PDB entry 4CE4 | electron microscopy, 4.90 A resolution (low resolution: residue-level contacts below are approximate; hydrogen-bond / salt-bridge calls are withheld) | chains A and P of the 38 polymer chains in the assembly

[Chain A]
Molecule: 16S Ribosomal RNA
From: Sus scrofa domestica
Sequence (1570 nucleotides; numbered 1 to 1569 plus 1 insertion-coded residue; the number before each row is that of its first residue):
     1 ACCAAAGCUA GCUCAACAUN NNN
    28 NNNNNNN
    38 NNNNNNN
    24 NNNN
    35 NNN
    45 AAAUAAAAUA AAACAUUCAC CUAACAUUAA AGUAUAGGAG AUAGAAAUUU UUAUCCUGAC
   105 GCUAUAGAGA UAGUACCGUA AGG
  127A G
   128 AAAGAUGAAA GAAUAAAAUA AAAGUAAAAA AAAGCAAAGA UUACCCCUUC UACCUUUUGC
   188 AUAAUGGUUU AACCAGAAAA AAUCUAACAA AGAGAACUUU AGCUAGAUAC CCCGAAACCA
   248 GACGAGCUAC CCAUGAGCAG UUUAAAAGAA CCAACUCAUC UAUGUGGCAA AAUAGUGAGA
   308 AGACUUGUAG GUAGAGGUGA AAAGCCUAAC GAGCCUGGUG AUAGCUGGUU GUCCGAGAAA
   368 GAAUUUUAGU UCAACCUUAA AAAUACCCCA AAAACCCUAA AUUCCAAUGU AUUUUUAAGA
   428 GAUAGUCUAA AAAGGUACAG CUUUUUAGAA ACGGAUACAA CCUUGACUAG AGAGUAAAUC
   488 UUAAUACUAC CAUAGUAGGC CUAAAAGCAG CCAUCAAUUG AGAAAGCGUU AAAGCUCAAC
   548 AAAUUCACCA ACAUAAUCCC AAAAACUAAU AACAAACUCC UAGCCCAAUA CCGGACUAAU
   608 CUAUUGAAAC AUAGAAGCAA UAAUGUUAAU AUGAGUAACA AGAAGCCUUU CUCCUCGCAC
   668 ACGCUUACAU CAGUAACUAA UAAUAUACUG AUAAUUAACA ACCAAUAAAC CAAAACAACA
   728 CUAAAACGUU UAUUAAUUAC AUUGUUAACC CAACACAGGA GUGCACCAAG GAAAGAUUAA
   788 AAGAAGUAAA AGGAACUCGG CAAACACAAA CCCCGCCUGU UUACCAAAAA CAUCACCUCU
   848 AGCAUUACUA GUAUUAGAGG CAAUGCCUGC CCAGUGACAC CAGUUUAACG GCCGCGGUAU
   908 UCUGACCGUG CAAAGGUAGC AUAAUCACUU GUUCUCCAAA UAAGGACUUG UAUGAAUGGC
   968 CACACGAGGG UUUUACUGUC UCUUACUUCC AAUCAGUGAA AUUAACCUUC CCGUGAAGAG
  1028 GCGGGAAUAA AAAAAUAAGA CGAGAAGACC CUAUGGAGCU UUAAUUAACU AUUCCAAAAG
  1088 UUAAACAACU CAACCACAAA GGGAUAAAAC AUAACUUAAC AUGGACUAGC AAUUUCGGUU
  1148 GGGGUGACCU CGGAGUACAA AAAACCCUCC GAGUGAUUUU AAUCUAGACA AACCAGUCAA
  1208 AAUAACCAUA ACAUCACUUA UUGAUCCAAA AUUUUGAUCA ACGGAACAAG UUACCCUAGG
  1268 GAUAACAGCG CAAUCCUGUU CUAGAGUUCC UAUCGACAAU AGGGUUUACG ACCUCGAUGU
  1328 UGGAUCAGGA CACCCAAAUG GUGCAGCCGC UAUUAAAGGU UCGUUUGUUC AACGAUUAAA
  1388 GUCCUACGUG AUCUGAGUUC AGACCGGAGC AAUCCAGGUC GGUUUCUAUC UAUUAUAAAU
  1448 UUCUCCCAGU ACGAAAGGAC AAGAGAAAUG GGACCAACCU CACAAACGCG UCUCAGAGAU
  1508 AAUUAAUGAU UUAAUCUUAA CCUAAUUAAC UCAUAAUAAA UCCAGCCCUA GAACAGGGCA
  1568 CA
Not modelled in the structure: 20-23, 28-34, 38-44, 401-407, 495-557, 573-577, 1092-1120, 1215-1218
Construct notes: insertion (127A)

[Chain P]
Name: MRPL15
From: Sus scrofa domestica
UniProt: F1RSH0 (F1RSH0_PIG); residues 22-296 here = UniProt positions 22-296
Sequence (288 residues; numbered 9 to 296; the number before each row is that of its first residue; X marks 13 residues of unknown identity (built as UNK)):
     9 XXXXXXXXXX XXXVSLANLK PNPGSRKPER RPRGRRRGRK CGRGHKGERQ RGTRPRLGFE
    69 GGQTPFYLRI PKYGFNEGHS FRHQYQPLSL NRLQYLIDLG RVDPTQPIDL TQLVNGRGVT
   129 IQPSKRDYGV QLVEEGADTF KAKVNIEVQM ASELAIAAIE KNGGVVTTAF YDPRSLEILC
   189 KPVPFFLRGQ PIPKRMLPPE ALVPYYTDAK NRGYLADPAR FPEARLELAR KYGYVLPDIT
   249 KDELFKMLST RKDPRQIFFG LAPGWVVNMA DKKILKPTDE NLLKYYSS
Not modelled in the structure: 178-296

[Chain A / chain P interface]
Pairs across the interface - 125 pairs, chain A then chain P:
  A55(A) - Arg64(P)
  A56(A) - Glu56(P)
  A56(A) - Arg64(P)
  A56(A) - Phe67(P)
  A75(A) - Ser132(P)
  A78(A) - Asn84(P)
  A78(A) - Ser88(P)
  U79(A) - Ser88(P)
  G84(A) - Tyr75(P)
  G84(A) - Leu76(P)
  A85(A) - Arg64(P)
  A85(A) - Tyr75(P)
  A90(A) - Arg134(P)
  A91(A) - Arg134(P)
  U182(A) - Arg47(P)
  U183(A) - Arg47(P)
  U183(A) - Lys48(P)
  U183(A) - Lys54(P)
  U184(A) - Lys54(P)
  G203(A) - Pro40(P)
  G203(A) - Arg41(P)
  G203(A) - Lys48(P)
  G203(A) - Cys49(P)
  G203(A) - Arg51(P)
  G203(A) - Gln58(P)
  C211(A) - Gly32(P)
  U212(A) - Asn30(P)
  U212(A) - Pro31(P)
  U212(A) - Gly32(P)
  U212(A) - Ser33(P)
  A213(A) - Asn30(P)
  C224(A) - Ile129(P)
  C224(A) - Pro131(P)
  U225(A) - Ile129(P)
  U226(A) - Thr128(P)
  G233(A) - Ser33(P)
  G233(A) - Arg34(P)
  A234(A) - Arg34(P)
  A234(A) - Lys35(P)
  U235(A) - Lys35(P)
  U235(A) - Glu37(P)
  A236(A) - Glu37(P)
  A236(A) - Arg38(P)
  C237(A) - Arg38(P)
  C237(A) - Cys49(P)
  C237(A) - Arg51(P)
  C237(A) - Arg62(P)
  C238(A) - Arg51(P)
  C238(A) - Gln58(P)
  A350(A) - Thr61(P)
  G351(A) - Glu56(P)
  G351(A) - Arg59(P)
  G351(A) - Thr61(P)
  C352(A) - Gly55(P)
  C352(A) - Arg59(P)
  U353(A) - Lys54(P)
  U353(A) - Arg59(P)
  G354(A) - Arg59(P)
  G355(A) - Gln58(P)
  U356(A) - Arg47(P)
  U356(A) - Lys48(P)
  U356(A) - Gln58(P)
  U357(A) - Arg41(P)
  U357(A) - Arg43(P)
  U357(A) - Arg47(P)
  G358(A) - Arg41(P)
  G358(A) - Arg43(P)
  U359(A) - Arg43(P)
  C360(A) - Arg44(P)
  A370(A) - Gln71(P)
  U371(A) - Gly69(P)
  U371(A) - Gly70(P)
  U371(A) - Gln71(P)
  G376(A) - Glu56(P)
  G376(A) - Gly69(P)
  U377(A) - Gly55(P)
  U377(A) - Glu56(P)
  U377(A) - Arg57(P)
  U377(A) - Pro63(P)
  U377(A) - Glu68(P)
  U377(A) - Gly69(P)
  U378(A) - Phe67(P)
  U378(A) - Glu68(P)
  U378(A) - Gln71(P)
  G428(A) - Arg57(P)
  A429(A) - His53(P)
  A597(A) - Gly46(P)
  A597(A) - Gly52(P)
  A597(A) - His53(P)
  C598(A) - Lys48(P)
  C598(A) - Gly50(P)
  C598(A) - Arg51(P)
  C598(A) - Gly52(P)
  C599(A) - Arg45(P)
  C599(A) - Gly50(P)
  G600(A) - Arg38(P)
  G600(A) - Arg44(P)
  G600(A) - Arg45(P)
  G601(A) - Lys35(P)
  G601(A) - Arg44(P)
  A602(A) - Pro36(P)
  A605(A) - Arg39(P)
  A610(A) - Leu24(P)
  U611(A) - Ser23(P)
  U611(A) - Leu24(P)
  U611(A) - Ala25(P)
  U619(A) - Ala25(P)
  U619(A) - Leu27(P)
  A620(A) - Lys28(P)
  G621(A) - Arg34(P)
  C625(A) - Arg39(P)
  A626(A) - Arg39(P)
  A626(A) - Arg41(P)
  C1200(A) - Phe74(P)
  C1201(A) - Phe74(P)
  C1201(A) - Arg77(P)
  A1231(A) - Thr72(P)
  A1231(A) - Arg77(P)
  U1232(A) - Leu76(P)
  U1232(A) - Arg77(P)
  C1233(A) - Lys80(P)
  G1250(A) - Thr72(P)
  G1250(A) - Arg77(P)
  G1251(A) - Thr72(P)
  G1251(A) - Arg77(P)
Also at the interface, not in a pair above, chain A (79 interface residues in all): A74, U77, A83, U86, C181, A204, A218, G219, C239, C361, A427, A618, A1199, C1234, A1269
Also at the interface, not in a pair above, chain P (62 interface residues in all): Pro29, Gly42, Ile78, Pro79, His87, Arg125

[Summary]
Chain A and chain P form an interface of 79 and 62 residues respectively.
Here chain A is 16S Ribosomal RNA and chain P is MRPL15, both from Sus scrofa domestica. Entry 4CE4 (39S large
subunit of the porcine mitochondrial ribosome) was determined by electron microscopy.
